7XSX - chains A and T of the 35 polymer chains in the assembly; structure by electron microscopy, 3.80 A resolution.

[Chain A]
Name: DNA-directed RNA polymerase subunit
Organism: Komagataella phaffii
Notes: EC 2.7.7.6
Reference sequence: C4R4Y0 (C4R4Y0_KOMPG); residue numbers follow UniProt; this construct covers 1-1743
Amino-acid sequence (1743 residues; each row starts with the number of its first residue):
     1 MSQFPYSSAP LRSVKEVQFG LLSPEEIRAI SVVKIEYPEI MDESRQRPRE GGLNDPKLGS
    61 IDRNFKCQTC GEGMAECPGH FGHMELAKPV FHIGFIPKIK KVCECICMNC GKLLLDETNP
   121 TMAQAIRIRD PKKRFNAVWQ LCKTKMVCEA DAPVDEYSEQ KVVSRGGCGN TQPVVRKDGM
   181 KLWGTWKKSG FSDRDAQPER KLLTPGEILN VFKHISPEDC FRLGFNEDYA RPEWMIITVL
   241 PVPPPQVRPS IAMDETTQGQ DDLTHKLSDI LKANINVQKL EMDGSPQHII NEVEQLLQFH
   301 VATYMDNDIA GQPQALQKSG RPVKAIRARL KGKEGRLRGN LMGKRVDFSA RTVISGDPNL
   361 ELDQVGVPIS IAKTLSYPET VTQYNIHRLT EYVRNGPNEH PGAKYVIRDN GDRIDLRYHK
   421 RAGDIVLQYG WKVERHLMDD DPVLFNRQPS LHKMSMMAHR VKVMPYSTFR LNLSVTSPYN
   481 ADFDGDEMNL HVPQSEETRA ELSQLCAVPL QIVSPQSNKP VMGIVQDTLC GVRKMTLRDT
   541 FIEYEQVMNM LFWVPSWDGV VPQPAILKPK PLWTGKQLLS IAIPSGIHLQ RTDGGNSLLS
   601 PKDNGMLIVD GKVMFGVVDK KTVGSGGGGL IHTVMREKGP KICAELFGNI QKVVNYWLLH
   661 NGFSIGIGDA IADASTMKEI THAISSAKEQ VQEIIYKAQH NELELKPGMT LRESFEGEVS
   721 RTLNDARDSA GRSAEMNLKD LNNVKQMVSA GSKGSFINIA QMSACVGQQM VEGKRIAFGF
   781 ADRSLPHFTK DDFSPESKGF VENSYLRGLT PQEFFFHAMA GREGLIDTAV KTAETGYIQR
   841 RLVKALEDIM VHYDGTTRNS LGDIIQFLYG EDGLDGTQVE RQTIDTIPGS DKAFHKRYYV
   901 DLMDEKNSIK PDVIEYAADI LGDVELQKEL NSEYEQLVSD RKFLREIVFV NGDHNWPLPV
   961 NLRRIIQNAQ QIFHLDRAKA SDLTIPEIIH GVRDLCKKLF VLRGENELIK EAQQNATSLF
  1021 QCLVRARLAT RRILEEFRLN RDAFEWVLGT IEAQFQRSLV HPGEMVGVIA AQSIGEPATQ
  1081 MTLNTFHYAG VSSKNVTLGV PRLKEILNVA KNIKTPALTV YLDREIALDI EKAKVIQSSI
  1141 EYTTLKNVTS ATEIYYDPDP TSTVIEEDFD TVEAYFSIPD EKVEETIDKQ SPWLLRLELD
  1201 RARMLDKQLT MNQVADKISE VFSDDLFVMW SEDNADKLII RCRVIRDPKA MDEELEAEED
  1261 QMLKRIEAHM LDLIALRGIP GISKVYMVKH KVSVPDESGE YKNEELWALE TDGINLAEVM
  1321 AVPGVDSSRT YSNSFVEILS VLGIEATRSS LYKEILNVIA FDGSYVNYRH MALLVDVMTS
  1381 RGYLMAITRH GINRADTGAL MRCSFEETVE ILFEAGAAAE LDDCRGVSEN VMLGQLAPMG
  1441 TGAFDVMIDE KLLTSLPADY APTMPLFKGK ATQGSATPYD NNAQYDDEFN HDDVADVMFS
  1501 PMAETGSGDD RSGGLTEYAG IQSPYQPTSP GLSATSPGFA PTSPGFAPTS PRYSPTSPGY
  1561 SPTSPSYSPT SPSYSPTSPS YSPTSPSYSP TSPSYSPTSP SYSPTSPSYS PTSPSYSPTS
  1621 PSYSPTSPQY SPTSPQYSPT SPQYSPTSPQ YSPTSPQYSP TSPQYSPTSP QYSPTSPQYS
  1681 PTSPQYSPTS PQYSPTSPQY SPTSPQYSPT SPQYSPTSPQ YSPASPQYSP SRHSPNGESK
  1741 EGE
Unresolved in the structure: 1, 154-162, 190-193, 1082-1094, 1178-1189, 1246-1257, 1456-1743
Ion coordination: Zn2+ site 1: Cys67, Cys70, Cys77, His80; Zn2+ site 2: Cys107, Cys110, Cys148, Cys168; Mg2+: Asp482, Asp484 (shared with 2 residues of chain P)

[Chain T]
Molecule: 198-nt DNA strand
Sequence (198 nucleotides; numbered -72 to 125; the number before each row is that of its first residue; numbers below 1 keep their minus sign (DA-72 is residue -72)):
   -72 ATCAGAATCC CGGTGCCGAG GCCGCTCAAT TGGTCGTAGA CAGCTCTAGC ACCGCTTAAA
   -12 CGCACGTACG CGCTGTCCCC CGCGTTTTAA CCTTTTTGGG GAAAACACCC AAGACACCAG
    48 GCACGAGACA GAAAAAAACA ACGAAAACGG CCACCACCCA AACACACCAA ACACAAGAGC
   108 TAATTGACTG ACGTAAGC
Unresolved in the structure: -72 to -55, 54-125

[Chain A / chain T interface]
Residue-residue contacts (21; chain A residue first):
  Met253(A) - DA34(T)  base contact
  Met253(A) - DC35(T)  phosphate contact
  Ala310(A) - DT20(T)  phosphate contact
  Lys318(A) - DC35(T)  base contact
  Lys333(A) - DT24(T)  salt bridge to the phosphate
  Lys333(A) - DG25(T)  salt bridge to the phosphate
  Arg338(A) - DG25(T)  salt bridge to the phosphate
  Arg345(A) - DG27(T)  salt bridge to the phosphate
  Arg351(A) - DG27(T)  sugar contact
  Gln448(A) - DG25(T)  base contact
  Gln448(A) - DG26(T)  sugar contact
  Pro449(A) - DG25(T)  base contact
  Thr832(A) - DT24(T)  base contact
  Ala833(A) - DT24(T)  sugar contact
  Gly836(A) - DT24(T)  sugar contact
  Tyr837(A) - DT23(T)  sugar contact
  Arg1389(A) - DT21(T)  hydrogen bond to the base
  Arg1389(A) - DT22(T)  sugar contact
  Glu1406(A) - DT22(T)  sugar contact
  Glu1407(A) - DT21(T)  sugar contact
  Glu1407(A) - DT22(T)  hydrogen bond to the phosphate
Also at the interface, not in a pair above, chain A (18 interface residues in all): Arg327, Arg840

[Overview]
Chain A and chain T form an interface of 18 and 10 residues respectively; the contacts include 2 hydrogen
bonds and 4 salt bridges. Polar contacts include Arg1389(A)-DT21(T), Glu1407(A)-DT22(T) and Lys333(A)-DT24(T).
The Zn2+ site 1 is built by Cys67(A), Cys70(A), Cys77(A) and His80(A).
Chain A is DNA-directed RNA polymerase subunit (Komagataella phaffii) and chain T is a 198-nt DNA strand; the
structure, RNA polymerase II elongation complex transcribing a nucleosome (EC49), was determined by electron
microscopy (same publication as 7XN7, 7XSE, 7XSZ, 7XT7, 7XTD and 7XTI).
